Entry 1TYG (X-ray diffraction, 3.15 A resolution); this record covers chains C and G of the 4 polymer chains in the assembly.

== Chain C ==
Protein: Thiazole biosynthesis protein thiG
Organism: Bacillus subtilis
UniProtKB: O31618 (THIG_BACSU); residues 103-355 here correspond to UniProt positions 3-255 (UniProt number = residue number - 100)
Chain sequence (253 residues; each row starts with the number of its first residue):
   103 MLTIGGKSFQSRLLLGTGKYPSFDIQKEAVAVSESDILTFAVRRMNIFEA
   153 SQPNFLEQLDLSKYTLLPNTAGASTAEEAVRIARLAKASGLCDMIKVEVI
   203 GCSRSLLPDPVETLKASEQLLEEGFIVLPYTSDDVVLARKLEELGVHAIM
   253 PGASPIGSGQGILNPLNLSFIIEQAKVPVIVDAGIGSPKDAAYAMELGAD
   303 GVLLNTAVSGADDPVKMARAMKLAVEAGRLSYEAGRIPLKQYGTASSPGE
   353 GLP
Not modelled in the structure: 144-149, 346-355
Curated features (UniProtKB/Swiss-Prot):
  - active site: Lys198 (Schiff-base intermediate with DXP)
  - binding site (1-deoxy-D-xylulose 5-phosphate): Gly259, Ala285, Gly286, Asn307, Thr308

== Chain G ==
Protein: yjbS
Organism: Bacillus subtilis
UniProtKB: O31617 (O31617_BACSU); numbering as in UniProt (aligned over 1-66)
Chain sequence (87 residues; numbered -20 to 66; the number before each row is that of its first residue; numbers below 1 keep their minus sign (Met-20 is residue -20)):
   -20 MGHHHHHHHHHHSSGHIGGRHMLQLNGKDVKWKKDTGTIQDLLASYQLEN
    30 KIVIVERNKEIIGKERYHEVELCDRDVIEIVHFVGGG
Not modelled in the structure: -20 to 0, 65-66
Sequence notes: cloning artifact (-20 to 0)
Curated features (UniProtKB/Swiss-Prot):
  - modified residue: Gly66 (1-thioglycine)

== Interface between chain C and chain G ==
Contacting residue pairs - 9 pairs, chain C then chain G:
  Phe142(C) - Phe62(G)  hydrophobic
  Ala143(C) - Phe62(G)
  Asn156(C) - Ile31(G)
  Asn156(C) - Phe62(G)
  Glu159(C) - Lys30(G)
  Glu159(C) - Ile31(G)  hydrogen bond (side chain-backbone)
  Leu187(C) - Ile33(G)
  Leu187(C) - Ile40(G)
  Ala190(C) - Ile40(G)  hydrophobic
Also at the interface, not in a pair above, chain C (10 interface residues in all): Gly120, Phe150, Leu158, Arg186
Also at the interface, not in a pair above, chain G (10 interface residues in all): Leu27, Gly42, Lys43, Val60, Gly64

== In short ==
Chain C and chain G each contribute 10 residues to their interface; the contacts include 1 hydrogen bond. Its
one hydrogen-bonded contact is Glu159(C)-Ile31(G). Curated annotation (UniProt) lists active-site residue
Lys198(C) and 5 residues binding 1-deoxy-D-xylulose 5-phosphate on chain C.
Chain C is Thiazole biosynthesis protein thiG and chain G is yjbS, both from Bacillus subtilis; the structure,
Structure of the thiazole synthase/ThiS complex, was determined by X-ray diffraction.
